5M3F - chains B and T of the 17 polymer chains in the assembly; structure by electron microscopy, 3.80 A resolution.

== Chain B ==
Protein: DNA-directed RNA polymerase I subunit RPA135
Source organism: Saccharomyces cerevisiae
Notes: EC 2.7.7.6
UniProtKB: P22138 (RPA2_YEAST); residue numbers follow UniProt; this construct covers 1-1203
Chain sequence (1203 residues; each row starts with the number of its first residue):
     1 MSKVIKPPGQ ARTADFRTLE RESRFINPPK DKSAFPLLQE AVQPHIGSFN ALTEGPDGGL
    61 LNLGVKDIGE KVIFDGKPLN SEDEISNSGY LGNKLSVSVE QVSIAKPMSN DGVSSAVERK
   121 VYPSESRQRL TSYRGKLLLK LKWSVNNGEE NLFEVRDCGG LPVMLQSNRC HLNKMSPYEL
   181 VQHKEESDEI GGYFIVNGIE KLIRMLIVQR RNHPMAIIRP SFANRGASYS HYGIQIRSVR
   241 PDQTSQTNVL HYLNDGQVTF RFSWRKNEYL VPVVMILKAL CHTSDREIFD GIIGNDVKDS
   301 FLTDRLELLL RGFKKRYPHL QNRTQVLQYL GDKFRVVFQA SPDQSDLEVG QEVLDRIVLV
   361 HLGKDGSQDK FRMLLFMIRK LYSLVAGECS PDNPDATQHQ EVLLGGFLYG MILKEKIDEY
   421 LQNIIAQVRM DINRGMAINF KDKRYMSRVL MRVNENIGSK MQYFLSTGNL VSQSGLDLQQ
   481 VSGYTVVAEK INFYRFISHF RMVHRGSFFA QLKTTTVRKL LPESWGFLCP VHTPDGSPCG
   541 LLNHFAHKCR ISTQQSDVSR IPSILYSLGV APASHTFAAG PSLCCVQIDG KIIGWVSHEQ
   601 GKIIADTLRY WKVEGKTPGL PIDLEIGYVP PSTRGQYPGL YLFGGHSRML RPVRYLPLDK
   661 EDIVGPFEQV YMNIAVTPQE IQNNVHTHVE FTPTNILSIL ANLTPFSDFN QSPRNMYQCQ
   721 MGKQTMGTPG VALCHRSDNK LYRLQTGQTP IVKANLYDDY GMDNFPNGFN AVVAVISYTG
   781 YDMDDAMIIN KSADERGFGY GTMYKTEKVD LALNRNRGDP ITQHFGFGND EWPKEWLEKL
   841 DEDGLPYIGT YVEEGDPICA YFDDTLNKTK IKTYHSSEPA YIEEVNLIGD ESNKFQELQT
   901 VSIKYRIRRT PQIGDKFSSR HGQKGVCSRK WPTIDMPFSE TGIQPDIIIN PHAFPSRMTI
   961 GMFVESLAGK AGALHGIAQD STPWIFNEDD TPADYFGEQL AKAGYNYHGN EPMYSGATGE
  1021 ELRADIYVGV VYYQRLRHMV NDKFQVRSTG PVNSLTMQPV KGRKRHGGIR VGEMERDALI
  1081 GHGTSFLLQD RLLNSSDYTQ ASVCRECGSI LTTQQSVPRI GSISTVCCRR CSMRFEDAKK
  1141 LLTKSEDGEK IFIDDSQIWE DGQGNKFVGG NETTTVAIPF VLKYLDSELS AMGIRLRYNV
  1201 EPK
Not modelled in the structure: 1-12, 82-86, 1142-1150
Curated features (UniProtKB/Swiss-Prot):
  - zinc finger: Cys1104 to Cys1131 (C4-type)
  - modified residue: Ser2 (N-acetylserine), Ser81 (Phosphoserine), Ser1156 (Phosphoserine)
  - mutagenesis: Cys1104 (C1104A: No effect; when associated with A-1107; A-1128 and A-1131), Cys1107 (C1107A: Lethal. Abolishes recruitment of RPA1 to Pol I. No effect; when associated with A-1104; A-1128 and A-1131), Cys1127 (C1127R: Responsible of suppression of RPA190-5 and RPA190-1 mutations), Cys1128 (C1128A: No effect; when associated with A-1104; A-1107 and A-1131), Cys1131 (C1131A: No effect; when associated with A-1104; A-1107 and A-1128)
Ion coordination: Zn2+: Cys1104, Cys1107, Cys1128, Cys1131

== Chain T ==
Molecule: template DNA
Sequence (39 nucleotides; row label = number of the first residue in the row):
     1 AAGCTCAAGT ACTTAAGCCT GGTCATTACT AGTACTGCC
Not modelled in the structure: 26-39

== Interface between chain B and chain T ==
Pairs across the interface - 13 pairs, chain B then chain T:
  Ile199(B) with DT23(T), phosphate contact; DC24(T), phosphate contact
  Ser466(B) with DC24(T), phosphate contact
  Asn739(B) with DG22(T), hydrogen bond to the phosphate; DT23(T), phosphate contact
  Lys1061(B) with DT20(T), phosphate contact
  Gly1062(B) with DT20(T), phosphate contact
  Arg1063(B) with DT20(T), phosphate contact; DG21(T), salt bridge to the phosphate
  Arg1070(B) with DC18(T), salt bridge to the phosphate; DC19(T), phosphate contact
  Glu1073(B) with DG17(T), phosphate contact
  Met1074(B) with DG17(T), sugar contact
Interface residues without a listed pair, chain B (15 interface residues in all): Asn197, Thr467, Lys740, Lys1064, Gly1072, Glu1075
Interface residues without a listed pair, chain T (9 interface residues in all): DA25

== In short ==
15 residues of chain B and 9 residues of chain T are in contact; the contacts include 1 hydrogen bond and 2
salt bridges. Polar pairs include Asn739(B)-DG22(T), Arg1063(B)-DG21(T) and Arg1070(B)-DC18(T). From UniProt:
5 mutagenesis sites on chain B.
Chain B is DNA-directed RNA polymerase I subunit RPA135 (Saccharomyces cerevisiae) and chain T is template
DNA; the structure, Yeast RNA polymerase I elongation complex at 3.8A, was determined by electron microscopy
together with 5M3M from the same study.
